6PPQ - chains C and F of the 8 polymer chains in the assembly; structure by X-ray diffraction, 1.81 A resolution.

[Chain C]
Name: Probable U6 snRNA-associated Sm-like protein LSm3
Organism: Schizosaccharomyces pombe (strain 972 / ATCC 24843)
UniProt: Q9Y7M4 (LSM3_SCHPO); residues 1-93 here = UniProt positions 1-93
Chain sequence (95 residues; row label = number of the first residue in the row; numbers below 1 keep their minus sign (Gly-1 is residue -1)):
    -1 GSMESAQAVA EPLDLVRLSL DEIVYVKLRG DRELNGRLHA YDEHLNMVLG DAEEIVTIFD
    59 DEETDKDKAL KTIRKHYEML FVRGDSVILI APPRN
Disordered / not traced: -1 to 7, 58-67, 93
Construct notes: expression tag (-1 to 0)
Swiss-Prot annotation at these positions:
  - modified residue: Ser84 (Phosphoserine)

[Chain F]
Name: U6 snRNA-associated Sm-like protein LSm6
Organism: Schizosaccharomyces pombe (strain 972 / ATCC 24843)
UniProt: Q9UUI1 (LSM6_SCHPO); numbering as in UniProt (aligned over 1-75)
Chain sequence (77 residues; numbered -1 to 75; the number before each row is that of its first residue; numbers below 1 keep their minus sign (Gly-1 is residue -1)):
    -1 GSMDSSPNEF LNKVIGKKVL IRLSSGVDYK GILSCLDGYM NLALERTEEY VNGKKTNVYG
    59 DAFIRGNNVL YVSALDD
Disordered / not traced: -1 to 2, 74-75
Construct notes: expression tag (-1 to 0)

[How chain C and chain F interact]
Pairs across the interface (39):
  Ala8(C) - Cys33(F)
  Glu9(C) - Cys33(F)
  Pro10(C) - Cys33(F)
  Pro10(C) - Leu34(F)  hydrophobic
  Pro10(C) - Asp35(F)
  Pro10(C) - Asn39(F)
  Pro10(C) - Leu40(F)
  Pro10(C) - Ala41(F)  hydrophobic
  Pro10(C) - Phe61(F)
  Leu11(C) - Phe61(F)  hydrophobic
  Leu13(C) - Ala41(F)  hydrophobic
  Leu13(C) - Asp59(F)
  Leu13(C) - Ala60(F)
  Leu13(C) - Phe61(F)
  Tyr23(C) - Tyr57(F)
  Lys25(C) - Tyr27(F)
  Lys25(C) - Glu47(F)
  Arg27(C) - Asn65(F)
  Arg27(C) - Asn66(F)  hydrogen bond
  His42(C) - Arg63(F)  hydrogen bond (backbone-side chain)
  Leu43(C) - Phe61(F)  hydrophobic
  Leu43(C) - Arg63(F)
  Gly82(C) - Arg63(F)  hydrogen bond (backbone-side chain)
  Val85(C) - Arg63(F)
  Val85(C) - Asn66(F)  hydrogen bond (backbone-side chain)
  Ile86(C) - Leu21(F)  hydrophobic
  Ile86(C) - Phe61(F)
  Ile86(C) - Ile62(F)
  Ile86(C) - Arg63(F)  hydrogen bond (backbone-backbone)
  Ile86(C) - Asn66(F)
  Leu87(C) - Tyr27(F)  hydrophobic
  Leu87(C) - Tyr57(F)  hydrophobic
  Leu87(C) - Ala60(F)  hydrophobic
  Leu87(C) - Phe61(F)
  Ile88(C) - Ala60(F)
  Ile88(C) - Phe61(F)  hydrogen bond (backbone-backbone)
  Ala89(C) - Tyr57(F)  hydrophobic
  Ala89(C) - Asp59(F)
  Pro90(C) - Asp59(F)
Interface residues without a listed pair, chain C (19 interface residues in all): Val14, Asp83
Interface residues without a listed pair, chain F (18 interface residues in all): Asn55

[Overview]
19 residues of chain C face 18 of chain F across their interface; the contacts include 6 hydrogen bonds. Polar
pairs include Arg27(C)-Asn66(F), His42(C)-Arg63(F) and Gly82(C)-Arg63(F).
Chain C is Probable U6 snRNA-associated Sm-like protein LSm3 and chain F is U6 snRNA-associated Sm-like
protein LSm6, both from Schizosaccharomyces pombe (strain 972 / ATCC 24843); the structure, Structure of S.
pombe Lsm1-7 with RNA, polyuridine with 3' adenosine, was determined by X-ray diffraction together with 6PPN,
6PPP and 6PPV from the same study.
